6JBH - chains A and B of the 4 polymer chains in the assembly; structure by electron microscopy, 3.94 A resolution.

Chain A (and B):
Name: TarH
Source organism: Alicyclobacillus herbarius
Notes: chain B of this document is another copy of the same molecule, construct and numbering; everything in this record applies to it too
Amino-acid sequence (270 residues; row label = number of the first residue in the row):
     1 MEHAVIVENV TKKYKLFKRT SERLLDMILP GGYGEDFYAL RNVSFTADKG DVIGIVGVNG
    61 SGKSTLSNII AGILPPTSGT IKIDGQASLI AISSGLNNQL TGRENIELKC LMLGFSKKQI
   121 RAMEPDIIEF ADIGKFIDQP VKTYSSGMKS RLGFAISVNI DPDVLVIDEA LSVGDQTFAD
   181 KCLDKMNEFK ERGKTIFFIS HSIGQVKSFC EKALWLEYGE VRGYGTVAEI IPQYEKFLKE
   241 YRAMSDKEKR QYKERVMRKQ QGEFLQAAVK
Not modelled in the structure: 1, 266-270

Interface between chain A and chain B:
Contacting residue pairs (30; chain A residue first):
  Tyr14(A) with Thr143(B), hydrogen bond (side chain-backbone)
  Leu16(A) with Gln139(B)
  Phe17(A) with Gln139(B), hydrogen bond (backbone-side chain)
  Phe37(A) with Phe136(B), hydrophobic
  Val58(A) with Asp175(B)
  Asn59(A) with Ser145(B), hydrogen bond (backbone-side chain); Gly147(B); Asp175(B), hydrogen bond (backbone-side chain)
  Gly62(A) with Ser145(B)
  Asp132(A) with Tyr252(B), hydrogen bond
  Phe136(A) with Phe37(B), hydrophobic
  Gln139(A) with Leu16(B); Phe17(B), hydrogen bond (side chain-backbone)
  Thr143(A) with Tyr14(B), hydrogen bond (backbone-side chain)
  Ser145(A) with Asn59(B), hydrogen bond (side chain-backbone); Gly62(B)
  Gly147(A) with Asn59(B)
  Asp175(A) with Val58(B); Asn59(B), hydrogen bond (side chain-backbone); His201(B), salt bridge
  Gln176(A) with Leu238(B)
  Thr177(A) with Leu238(B); Tyr241(B)
  Asp180(A) with Arg242(B), salt bridge
  His201(A) with Asp175(B), salt bridge
  Leu238(A) with Gln176(B); Thr177(B)
  Tyr241(A) with Thr177(B)
  Arg242(A) with Asp180(B), salt bridge
  Tyr252(A) with Asp132(B), hydrogen bond
Interface residues without a listed pair, chain A (28 interface residues in all): Lys18, Asp138, Ser146, Met148, Glu169, Asp184
Interface residues without a listed pair, chain B (28 interface residues in all): Lys18, Asp138, Ser146, Met148, Glu169, Ile203

In short:
Chain A and chain B each contribute 28 residues to their interface; the contacts include 10 hydrogen bonds and
4 salt bridges. Among the polar pairs are Asp175(A)-His201(B), Asp180(A)-Arg242(B) and Tyr14(A)-Thr143(B).
Both chains are TarH (Alicyclobacillus herbarius). Entry 6JBH (Cryo-EM structure and transport mechanism of a
wall teichoic acid ABC transporter) was determined by electron microscopy.
